PDB entry 3F0Z | X-ray diffraction, 2.20 A resolution | chain A

[Chain A]
Name: 8-oxoguanine-DNA-glycosylase
From: Clostridium acetobutylicum
Notes: EC 3.2.2.-, 4.2.99.18
Reference sequence: Q97FM4 (Q97FM4_CLOAB); residue numbers follow UniProt; this construct covers 1-292
Amino-acid sequence (292 residues; row label = number of the first residue in the row):
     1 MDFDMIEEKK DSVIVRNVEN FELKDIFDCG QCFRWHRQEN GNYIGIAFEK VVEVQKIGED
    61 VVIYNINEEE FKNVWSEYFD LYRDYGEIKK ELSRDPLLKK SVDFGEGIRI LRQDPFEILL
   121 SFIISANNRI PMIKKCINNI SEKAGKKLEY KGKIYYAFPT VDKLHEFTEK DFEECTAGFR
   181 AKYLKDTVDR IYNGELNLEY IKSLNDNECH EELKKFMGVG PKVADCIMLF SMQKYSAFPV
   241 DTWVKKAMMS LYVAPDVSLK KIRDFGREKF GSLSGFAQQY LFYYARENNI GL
Unresolved in the structure: 286-292
Modified positions: Mse1, Mse5, Mse132, Mse217, Mse228, Mse232, Mse248, Mse249 (selenomethionine; parent Met)
What the authors report for this chain:
  - catalytic residues: K222, D241 (by similarity / conservation)
  - specificity-determining residues: F179, C226 (proposed by the authors, not directly observed)

[In short]
The paper reports catalytic residues K222 and D241; specificity determinants F179 and C226.
Chain A is 8-oxoguanine-DNA-glycosylase (Clostridium acetobutylicum); the structure, Crystal structure of
Clostridium acetobutylicum 8-oxoguanine glycosylase/lyase in its apo-form, was determined by X-ray diffraction
(same publication as 3F10).
